PDB entry 8JXW | electron microscopy, 3.01 A resolution | chains C and D of the 5 polymer chains in the assembly

== Chain C ==
Molecule: Guanine nucleotide-binding protein G(I)/G(S)/G(T) subunit beta-1
Source organism: Homo sapiens
UniProt: P62873 (GBB1_HUMAN); residue numbers follow UniProt; this construct covers 2-340
Sequence (345 residues; numbered -4 to 340; the number before each row is that of its first residue; numbers below 1 keep their minus sign (Met-4 is residue -4)):
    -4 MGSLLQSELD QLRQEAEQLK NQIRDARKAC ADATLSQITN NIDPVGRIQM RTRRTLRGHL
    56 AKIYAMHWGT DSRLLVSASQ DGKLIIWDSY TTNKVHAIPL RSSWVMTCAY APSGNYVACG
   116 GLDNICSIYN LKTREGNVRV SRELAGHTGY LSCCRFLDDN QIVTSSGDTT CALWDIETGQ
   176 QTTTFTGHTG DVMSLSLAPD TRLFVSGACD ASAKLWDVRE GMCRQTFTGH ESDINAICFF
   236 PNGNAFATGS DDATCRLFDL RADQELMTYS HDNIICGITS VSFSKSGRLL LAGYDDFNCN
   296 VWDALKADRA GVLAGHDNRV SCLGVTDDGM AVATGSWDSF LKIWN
Disordered / not traced: -4 to 4
Construct notes: initiating methionine (-4); expression tag (-3 to 1)
UniProt features mapped onto this chain:
  - modified residue: Ser2 (N-acetylserine), His266 (Phosphohistidine)
  - natural variant: Leu30 (L30F: In MRD42; uncertain significance), Arg52 (R52G: In MRD42), Gly64 (G64V: In MRD42), Asp76 (D76E: In MRD42; D76G: In MRD42), Gly77 (G77S: In MRD42), Lys78 (K78R: In MRD42), Ile80 (I80N: In MRD42; I80T: In MRD42), His91 (H91R: In MRD42; uncertain significance), Ala92 (A92T: In MRD42), Pro94 (P94S: In MRD42), Leu95 (L95P: In MRD42), Arg96 (R96L: In MRD42), 5 further natural variant entries in UniProt

== Chain D ==
Molecule: Guanine nucleotide-binding protein G(I)/G(S)/G(O) subunit gamma-2
Source organism: Homo sapiens
UniProt: P59768 (GBG2_HUMAN); residue numbers follow UniProt; this construct covers 1-71
Sequence (71 residues; row label = number of the first residue in the row):
     1 MASNNTASIA QARKLVEQLK MEANIDRIKV SKAAADLMAY CEAHAKEDPL LTPVPASENP
    61 FREKKFFCAI L
Disordered / not traced: 1-9, 63-71
UniProt features mapped onto this chain:
  - modified residue: Ala2 (N-acetylalanine), Cys68 (Cysteine methyl ester)
  - lipidation: Cys68 (S-geranylgeranyl cysteine)

== Chain C / chain D interface ==
Contacting residue pairs (50; chain C residue first):
  Leu7(C) - Ala12(D)  hydrophobic
  Ala11(C) - Leu19(D)
  Leu14(C) - Leu19(D)  hydrophobic
  Ile18(C) - Leu19(D)  hydrophobic
  Ala21(C) - Arg27(D)
  Arg22(C) - Arg27(D)
  Cys25(C) - Arg27(D)
  Cys25(C) - Val30(D)
  Asp27(C) - Lys29(D)
  Asp27(C) - Val30(D)
  Asp27(C) - Ser31(D)  hydrogen bond
  Ala28(C) - Val30(D)
  Leu30(C) - Ala34(D)  hydrophobic
  Thr34(C) - Met38(D)
  Ile37(C) - Met38(D)  hydrophobic
  Val40(C) - Leu51(D)  hydrophobic
  Arg48(C) - Phe61(D)
  Arg49(C) - Phe61(D)
  Ser84(C) - Phe61(D)
  Tyr85(C) - Pro60(D)
  Tyr85(C) - Phe61(D)  hydrophobic
  Gln220(C) - Ile25(D)
  Phe235(C) - Leu37(D)  hydrophobic
  Asp254(C) - Ala33(D)
  Arg256(C) - Ile28(D)
  Ala257(C) - Arg27(D)
  Ala257(C) - Ile28(D)
  Asp258(C) - Ile25(D)
  Asp258(C) - Arg27(D)  salt bridge
  Leu261(C) - Val30(D)  hydrophobic
  Leu261(C) - Leu37(D)  hydrophobic
  Ser279(C) - Asp48(D)
  Lys280(C) - Asp48(D)
  Ser281(C) - Cys41(D)  hydrogen bond (backbone-side chain)
  Ser281(C) - His44(D)
  Ser281(C) - Asp48(D)  hydrogen bond
  Ser281(C) - Leu51(D)
  Gly282(C) - Cys41(D)  hydrogen bond (backbone-side chain)
  Arg283(C) - Cys41(D)
  Arg283(C) - Leu51(D)
  Leu300(C) - Cys41(D)  hydrophobic
  Asp323(C) - Pro49(D)
  Gly324(C) - Pro49(D)
  Gly324(C) - Leu50(D)
  Met325(C) - Pro49(D)  hydrophobic
  Met325(C) - Pro60(D)
  Ala326(C) - Phe61(D)  hydrophobic
  Val327(C) - Leu50(D)  hydrophobic
  Asn340(C) - Asn59(D)  hydrogen bond
  Asn340(C) - Phe61(D)
Other interface residues (no listed pair), chain C (47 interface residues in all): Lys15, Ala26, Ile33, Ile43, Met45, Arg219, Pro236, Asn237, Leu252, Leu284, Ile338
Other interface residues (no listed pair), chain D (27 interface residues in all): Val16, Glu22, Asp26, Tyr40, Ala45, Glu47

== Overview ==
47 residues of chain C and 27 residues of chain D are in contact; the contacts include 5 hydrogen bonds and 1
salt bridge. Polar contacts include Asp258(C)-Arg27(D), Asp27(C)-Ser31(D) and Ser281(C)-Cys41(D).
Here chain C is Guanine nucleotide-binding protein G(I)/G(S)/G(T) subunit beta-1 and chain D is Guanine
nucleotide-binding protein G(I)/G(S)/G(O) subunit gamma-2, both from Homo sapiens. Entry 8JXW (VUF6884-bound
H4R/Gi complex) was determined by electron microscopy, deposited together with 8JXT, 8JXV and 8JXX.
